Entry 9BQJ (electron microscopy, 3.30 A resolution); this record covers chains B and A of the 5 polymer chains in the assembly.

# Chain B
Name: Guanine nucleotide-binding protein G(I)/G(S)/G(T) subunit beta-1
From: Homo sapiens
UniProt: P62873 (GBB1_HUMAN); residues 2-340 here = UniProt positions 2-340
Amino-acid sequence (344 residues; numbered -3 to 340; the number before each row is that of its first residue; numbers below 1 keep their minus sign (Pro-3 is residue -3)):
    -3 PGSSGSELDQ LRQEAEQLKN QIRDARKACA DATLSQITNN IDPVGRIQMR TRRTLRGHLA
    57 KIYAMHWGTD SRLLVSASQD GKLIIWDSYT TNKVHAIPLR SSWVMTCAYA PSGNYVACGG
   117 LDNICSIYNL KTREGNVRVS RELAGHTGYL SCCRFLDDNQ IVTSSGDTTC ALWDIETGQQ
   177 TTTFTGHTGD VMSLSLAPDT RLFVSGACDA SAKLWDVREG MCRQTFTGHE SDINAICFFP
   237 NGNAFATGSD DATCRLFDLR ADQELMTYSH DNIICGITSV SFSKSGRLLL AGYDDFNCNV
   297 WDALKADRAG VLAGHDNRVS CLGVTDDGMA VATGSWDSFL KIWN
Disordered / not traced: -3 to 4
Differences from the reference sequence: expression tag (-3 to 1)
UniProt features mapped onto this chain:
  - modified residue: Ser2 (N-acetylserine), His266 (Phosphohistidine)
  - natural variant: Leu30 (L30F: In MRD42; uncertain significance), Arg52 (R52G: In MRD42), Gly64 (G64V: In MRD42), Asp76 (D76E: In MRD42; D76G: In MRD42), Gly77 (G77S: In MRD42), Lys78 (K78R: In MRD42), Ile80 (I80N: In MRD42; I80T: In MRD42), His91 (H91R: In MRD42; uncertain significance), Ala92 (A92T: In MRD42), Pro94 (P94S: In MRD42), Leu95 (L95P: In MRD42), Arg96 (R96L: In MRD42), 5 further natural variant entries in UniProt

# Chain A
Name: Guanine nucleotide-binding protein G(i) subunit alpha-1
From: Homo sapiens
UniProt: P63096 (GNAI1_HUMAN); numbering as in UniProt (aligned over 1-354)
Amino-acid sequence (354 residues; each row starts with the number of its first residue):
     1 MGCTLSAEDK AAVERSKMID RNLREDGEKA AREVKLLLLG AGESGKSTIV KQMKIIHEAG
    61 YSEEECKQYK AVVYSNTIQS IIAIIRAMGR LKIDFGDSAR ADDARQLFVL AGAAEEGFMT
   121 AELAGVIKRL WKDSGVQACF NRSREYQLND SAAYYLNDLD RIAQPNYIPT QQDVLRTRVK
   181 TTGIVETHFT FKDLHFKMFD VGGQRSERKK WIHCFEGVTA IIFCVALSDY DLVLAEDEEM
   241 NRMHESMKLF DSICNNKWFT DTSIILFLNK KDLFEEKIKK SPLTICYPEY AGSNTYEEAA
   301 AYIQCQFEDL NKRKDTKEIY THFTCATDTK NVQFVFDAVT DVIIKNNLKD CGLF
Disordered / not traced: 1-4, 56-181, 234-240
UniProt features mapped onto this chain:
  - region: Lys35 to Thr48 (G1 motif), Asp173 to Thr181 (G2 motif), Phe196 to Arg205 (G3 motif), Ile265 to Asp272 (G4 motif), Thr324 to Thr329 (G5 motif)
  - binding site (GTP): Glu43 to Thr48, Ser151, Leu175 to Thr181, Asp200 to Gln204, Asn269 to Asp272, Ala326
  - binding site (Mg(2+)): Ser47, Thr181
  - modified residue: Arg178 (ADP-ribosylarginine), Gln204 (Deamidated glutamine), Cys351 (ADP-ribosylcysteine)
  - lipidation: Gly2 (N-myristoyl glycine), Cys3 (S-palmitoyl cysteine)
  - natural variant: Gly40 (G40C: In NEDHISB; G40R: In NEDHISB), Gly45 (G45D: In NEDHISB), Thr48 (T48I: In NEDHISB; T48K: In NEDHISB), Gln52 (Q52P: In NEDHISB), Ser75 (deletion: In NEDHISB; uncertain significance), Gln172 (deletion: In NEDHISB), Asp173 (D173V: In NEDHISB), Glu186 to Phe189 (deletion: In NEDHISB; uncertain significance), Cys224 (C224Y: In NEDHISB), Lys270 (K270N: In NEDHISB; K270R: In NEDHISB), Asp272 (D272G: In NEDHISB), Ala326 (A326P: In NEDHISB), 1 further natural variant entry in UniProt
  - mutagenesis: Gly42 (G42R: Abolishes switch to an activated conformation and dissociation from beta and gamma subunits upon GTP binding. Abolishes interaction with RGS family members), Glu116 (E116L: Enhances interaction (inactive GDP-bound) with RGS14), Gln147 (Q147L: Enhances interaction (inactive GDP-bound) with RGS14), Glu245 (E245L: Enhances interaction (inactive GDP-bound) with RGS14)

# How chain B and chain A interact
Contacting residue pairs (33; chain B residue first):
  Gly53(B) - Leu23(A)
  Leu55(B) - Leu23(A)
  Leu55(B) - Gly27(A)
  Lys57(B) - His213(A)
  Tyr59(B) - His213(A)
  Lys78(B) - Leu23(A)
  Asn88(B) - Ser16(A)
  Lys89(B) - Ser16(A)  hydrogen bond (backbone-side chain)
  Lys89(B) - Ile19(A)
  Lys89(B) - Asp20(A)  salt bridge
  Val90(B) - Arg15(A)  hydrogen bond (backbone-side chain)
  His91(B) - Arg15(A)
  Trp99(B) - Ile184(A)
  Trp99(B) - Phe199(A)  hydrophobic
  Trp99(B) - Cys214(A)
  Trp99(B) - Phe215(A)  hydrophobic
  Leu117(B) - Ile184(A)  hydrophobic
  Leu117(B) - Gln204(A)
  Leu117(B) - Trp211(A)  hydrophobic
  Asn119(B) - Gly183(A)
  Gly144(B) - Gln204(A)  hydrogen bond (backbone-side chain)
  Tyr145(B) - Gln204(A)
  Tyr145(B) - Ser206(A)
  Tyr145(B) - Lys210(A)
  Asp186(B) - Ser206(A)
  Asp186(B) - Glu207(A)  hydrogen bond (side chain-backbone)
  Met188(B) - Lys210(A)
  Cys204(B) - Lys210(A)
  Asp228(B) - Lys210(A)
  Asn230(B) - Lys210(A)
  Asp246(B) - Lys210(A)  salt bridge
  Arg314(B) - Trp258(A)
  Trp332(B) - His213(A)
Also at the interface, not in a pair above, chain B (28 interface residues in all): Arg52, Gln75, Ile80, Ala92, Asp118, Ile120
Also at the interface, not in a pair above, chain A (22 interface residues in all): Ala12, Val13, Thr182, Glu216

# Summary
The interface between chain B and chain A involves 28 residues on one side and 22 on the other; the contacts
include 4 hydrogen bonds and 2 salt bridges. Polar contacts include Lys89(B)-Asp20(A), Asp246(B)-Lys210(A) and
Lys89(B)-Ser16(A).
Here chain B is Guanine nucleotide-binding protein G(I)/G(S)/G(T) subunit beta-1 and chain A is Guanine
nucleotide-binding protein G(i) subunit alpha-1, both from Homo sapiens. Entry 9BQJ (RO76 bound
muOR-Gi1-scFv16 complex structure) was determined by electron microscopy.
